Entry 8H67 (electron microscopy, 3.80 A resolution); this record covers chains J and I of the 15 polymer chains in the assembly.

[Chain J (and I)]
Molecule: CRISPR associated protein Cas7
Source organism: Synechocystis sp. PCC 6714
Notes: chain I of this document is another copy of the same molecule, construct and numbering; everything in this record applies to it too
UniProt: A0A068N458 (A0A068N458_SYNY4); numbering as in UniProt (aligned over 1-301)
Chain sequence (301 residues; each row starts with the number of its first residue):
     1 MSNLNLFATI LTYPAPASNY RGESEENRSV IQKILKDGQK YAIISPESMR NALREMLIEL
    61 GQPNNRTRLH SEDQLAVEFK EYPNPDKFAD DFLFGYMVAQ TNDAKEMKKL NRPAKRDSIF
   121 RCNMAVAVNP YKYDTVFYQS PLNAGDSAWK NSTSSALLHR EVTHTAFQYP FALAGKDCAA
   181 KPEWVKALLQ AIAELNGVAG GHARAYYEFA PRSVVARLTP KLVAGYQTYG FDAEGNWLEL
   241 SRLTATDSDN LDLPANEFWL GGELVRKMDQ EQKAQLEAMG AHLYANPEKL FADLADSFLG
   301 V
Disordered / not traced: 1-2, 22-27, 148-155, 301 (chain I: 1-2)

[Interface between chain J and chain I]
Pairs across the interface - 49 pairs, chain J then chain I:
  Phe7(J) - Tyr206(I)
  Gln32(J) - Val136(I)  hydrogen bond (side chain-backbone)
  Ile34(J) - Thr135(I)
  Leu35(J) - Asp134(I)
  Asp37(J) - His164(I)  salt bridge
  Ile43(J) - Val136(I)  hydrophobic
  Arg50(J) - Ala203(I)
  Gln74(J) - Leu142(I)  hydrogen bond (side chain-backbone)
  Gln74(J) - Asn143(I)
  Gln74(J) - Ala144(I)
  Gln74(J) - Ser155(I)
  Leu75(J) - Pro141(I)
  Leu75(J) - Leu142(I)
  Ala76(J) - Leu142(I)  hydrogen bond (backbone-backbone)
  Ala76(J) - Asn143(I)
  Ala76(J) - Ala144(I)  hydrophobic
  Val77(J) - Leu142(I)  hydrogen bond (backbone-backbone)
  Val77(J) - Asn143(I)  hydrogen bond (backbone-backbone)
  Val77(J) - Ala144(I)
  Val77(J) - Gly145(I)  hydrogen bond (backbone-backbone)
  Glu78(J) - Gly145(I)
  Glu78(J) - Ser147(I)
  Phe79(J) - Ser147(I)  hydrogen bond (backbone-side chain)
  Phe79(J) - Trp149(I)  hydrophobic
  Tyr82(J) - Ala148(I)
  Tyr82(J) - Trp149(I)
  Met97(J) - Trp149(I)  hydrophobic
  Met97(J) - Asn151(I)
  Lys115(J) - His70(I)
  Arg121(J) - Tyr206(I)
  Cys122(J) - Ala203(I)
  Cys122(J) - Arg204(I)
  Cys122(J) - Tyr206(I)
  Asn123(J) - Arg204(I)
  Asn123(J) - Tyr206(I)  hydrogen bond (side chain-backbone)
  Ala172(J) - Tyr206(I)  hydrophobic
  Lys221(J) - Glu194(I)  salt bridge
  Leu222(J) - Glu194(I)
  Val223(J) - Glu194(I)
  Val223(J) - Asn196(I)
  Val223(J) - Tyr206(I)
  Gly225(J) - Ala210(I)
  Tyr226(J) - Tyr13(I)  hydrophobic
  Gln227(J) - Tyr13(I)  hydrogen bond
  Thr228(J) - Glu208(I)
  Tyr229(J) - Pro16(I)
  Arg242(J) - Arg266(I)
  Leu251(J) - Ala285(I)  hydrophobic
  Leu253(J) - Ala285(I)  hydrophobic
Interface residues without a listed pair, chain J (43 interface residues in all): Lys36, Pro46, Glu47, Leu69, Lys80, Gln100, Asp103, Ser118, Phe120, Met124, Ala224, Leu240
Interface residues without a listed pair, chain I (31 interface residues in all): Met56, Arg160, His202, Ala205, Asn286

[In short]
43 residues of chain J face 31 of chain I across their interface, with 9 hydrogen bonds and 2 salt bridges.
Polar pairs include Asp37(J)-His164(I), Lys221(J)-Glu194(I) and Gln32(J)-Val136(I).
Chain J and chain I are both CRISPR associated protein Cas7 (Synechocystis sp. PCC 6714); the structure, type
I-B Cascade bound to a PAM-containing dsDNA target at 3.8 angstrom resolution, was determined by electron
microscopy (same publication as 8IP0).
